6MEI - chains H and L of the 3 polymer chains in the assembly; structure by X-ray diffraction, 2.90 A resolution.

# Chain H
Name: antibody HEPC3 Heavy Chain
Source organism: Homo sapiens
Notes: antibody fragment or engineered binder
Chain sequence (241 residues; numbered 1 to 229 plus 12 insertion-coded residues; the number before each row is that of its first residue; a row labelled like 82A-82C holds insertion residues (82A, then the next letters in order)):
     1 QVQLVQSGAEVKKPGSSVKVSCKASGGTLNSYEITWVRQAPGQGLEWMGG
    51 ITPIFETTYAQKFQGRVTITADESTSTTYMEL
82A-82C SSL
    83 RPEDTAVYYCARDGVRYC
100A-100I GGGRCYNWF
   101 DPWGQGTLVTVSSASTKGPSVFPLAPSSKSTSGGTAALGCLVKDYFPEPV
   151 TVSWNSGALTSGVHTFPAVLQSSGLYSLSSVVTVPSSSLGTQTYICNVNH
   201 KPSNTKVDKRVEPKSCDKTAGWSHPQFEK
Not modelled in the structure: 217-229
Disulfide bonds: Cys22-Cys92, Cys100-Cys100E, Cys140-Cys196
Reported in the primary citation:
  - binding site for N-acetylglucosamine: Arg100D

# Chain L
Name: antibody HEPC3 Light Chain
Source organism: Homo sapiens
Notes: antibody fragment or engineered binder
Chain sequence (214 residues; row label = number of the first residue in the row):
     1 DIQMTQSPSSLSASVGDRVTITCRAGQNINNYLNWYQQKPGKAPKVLIYA
    51 ASNLQSGVPSRFSGSGSGTDFTLTISSLQPEDFATYYCQQSHSTVRTFGQ
   101 GTKVEIKRTVAAPSVFIFPPSDEQLKSGTASVVCLLNNFYPREAKVQWKV
   151 DNALQSGNSQESVTEQDSKDSTYSLSSTLTLSKADYEKHKVYACEVTHQG
   201 LSSPVTKSFNRGEC
Disulfide bonds: Cys23-Cys88, Cys134-Cys194
Reported in the primary citation:
  - binding site for N-acetylglucosamine: Tyr49

# Interface between chain H and chain L
Contacting residue pairs (68; chain H residue first):
  Val37(H) - Phe98(L)  hydrophobic
  Gln39(H) - Gln38(L)  hydrogen bond
  Gln39(H) - Tyr87(L)  hydrogen bond
  Gln43(H) - Tyr87(L)
  Gly44(H) - Tyr87(L)
  Leu45(H) - Tyr87(L)  hydrophobic
  Leu45(H) - Phe98(L)  hydrophobic
  Trp47(H) - Thr94(L)
  Trp47(H) - Val95(L)  hydrophobic
  Trp47(H) - Arg96(L)
  Thr58(H) - Thr94(L)
  Thr58(H) - Val95(L)
  Tyr59(H) - Val95(L)
  Ala60(H) - Asp1(L)
  Ala60(H) - Val95(L)  hydrophobic
  Gln61(H) - Asp1(L)  hydrogen bond (backbone-side chain)
  Tyr91(H) - Ala43(L)  hydrophobic
  Asp95(H) - Arg96(L)  salt bridge
  Tyr99(H) - Tyr49(L)  hydrophobic
  Arg100D(H) - Tyr32(L)  hydrogen bond
  Cys100E(H) - Tyr32(L)
  Tyr100F(H) - Asn31(L)  hydrogen bond
  Tyr100F(H) - Tyr32(L)  hydrophobic
  Tyr100F(H) - Ala50(L)  hydrophobic
  Asn100G(H) - Asn34(L)  hydrogen bond (backbone-side chain)
  Asn100G(H) - Ser91(L)
  Trp100H(H) - Asn34(L)
  Trp100H(H) - Tyr36(L)
  Trp100H(H) - Val46(L)
  Trp100H(H) - Tyr49(L)  hydrophobic
  Phe100I(H) - Tyr36(L)  hydrogen bond (backbone-side chain)
  Phe100I(H) - Phe98(L)  hydrophobic
  Trp103(H) - Pro44(L)  hydrogen bond (side chain-backbone)
  Phe122(H) - Ser121(L)
  Phe122(H) - Gln124(L)
  Pro123(H) - Ser121(L)
  Leu124(H) - Phe118(L)
  Ala125(H) - Phe118(L)
  Lys129(H) - Phe116(L)
  Lys129(H) - Ile117(L)  hydrogen bond (backbone-backbone)
  Lys129(H) - Pro119(L)
  Lys129(H) - Phe209(L)
  Ser130(H) - Phe116(L)
  Ser130(H) - Phe118(L)
  Ser132(H) - Phe116(L)
  Ala137(H) - Phe118(L)
  Leu141(H) - Ser131(L)
  Lys143(H) - Ser131(L)
  His164(H) - Asn137(L)
  His164(H) - Asn138(L)
  His164(H) - Ser174(L)  hydrogen bond
  Phe166(H) - Ser162(L)
  Phe166(H) - Thr164(L)
  Phe166(H) - Ser174(L)
  Phe166(H) - Leu175(L)
  Phe166(H) - Ser176(L)
  Pro167(H) - Ser162(L)  hydrogen bond (backbone-side chain)
  Pro167(H) - Val163(L)
  Val169(H) - Gln160(L)
  Val169(H) - Glu161(L)
  Val169(H) - Ser162(L)
  Leu170(H) - Gln160(L)  hydrogen bond (backbone-side chain)
  Gln171(H) - Gln160(L)
  Val181(H) - Leu135(L)  hydrophobic
  Thr183(H) - Asn137(L)
  Lys209(H) - Glu123(L)  salt bridge
  Lys214(H) - Pro119(L)
  Cys216(H) - Cys214(L)  disulfide
Other interface residues (no listed pair), chain H (45 interface residues in all): Val121, Thr131, Leu138, Ser179
Other interface residues (no listed pair), chain L (50 interface residues in all): Asn30, Lys42, Asn53, Gln55, Gln89, Pro120, Thr129, Val133, Thr178, Lys207, Ser208, Glu213
Disulfides between the chains: Cys216(H)-Cys214(L)

# In short
45 residues of chain H face 50 of chain L across their interface; the contacts include 1 disulfide bond, 12
hydrogen bonds and 2 salt bridges. Polar contacts include Asp95(H)-Arg96(L), Lys209(H)-Glu123(L) and
Gln39(H)-Gln38(L). The paper reports a binding site for N-acetylglucosamine at Arg100D(H) and Tyr49(L).
Chain H is antibody HEPC3 Heavy Chain and chain L is antibody HEPC3 Light Chain, both from Homo sapiens; the
structure, Crystal structure of broadly neutralizing antibody HEPC3 in complex with Hepatitis C virus envelope
glycoprotein E2 ..., was determined by X-ray diffraction together with 6MED, 6MEE, 6MEG, 6MEH, 6MEJ and 6MEK
from the same study.
